5S64 - chains A and F of the 6 polymer chains in the assembly; structure by X-ray diffraction, 2.75 A resolution.

# Chain A
Name: Tubulin alpha-1B chain
From: Bos taurus
UniProtKB: P81947 (TBA1B_BOVIN); residue numbers follow UniProt; this construct covers 1-451
Amino-acid sequence (451 residues; row label = number of the first residue in the row):
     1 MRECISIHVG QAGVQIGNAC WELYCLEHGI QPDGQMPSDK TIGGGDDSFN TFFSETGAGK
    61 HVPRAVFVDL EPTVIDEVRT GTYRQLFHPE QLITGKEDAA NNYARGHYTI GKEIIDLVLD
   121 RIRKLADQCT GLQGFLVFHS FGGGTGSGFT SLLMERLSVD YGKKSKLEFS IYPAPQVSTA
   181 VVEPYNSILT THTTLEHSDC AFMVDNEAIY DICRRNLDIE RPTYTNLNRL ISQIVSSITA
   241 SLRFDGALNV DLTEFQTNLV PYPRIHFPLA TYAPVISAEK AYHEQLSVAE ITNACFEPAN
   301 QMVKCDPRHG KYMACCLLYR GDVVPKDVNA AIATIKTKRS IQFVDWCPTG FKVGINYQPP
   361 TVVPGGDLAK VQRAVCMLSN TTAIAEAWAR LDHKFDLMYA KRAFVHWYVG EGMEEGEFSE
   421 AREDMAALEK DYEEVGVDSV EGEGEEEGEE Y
Not modelled in the structure: 439-451
Ion coordination: Ca2+: D39, T41, G44, E55
Ligand contacts: GTP (guanosine-5'-triphosphate): V9, G10, Q11, A12, Q15, I16, D69, D98, A99, A100, N101, S140, G142, G143, G144, T145, G146, I171, V177, S178, E183, N206, Y224, L227, N228, I231

# Chain F
Name: Tubulin-Tyrosine Ligase
From: Gallus gallus
UniProtKB: E1BQ43 (E1BQ43_CHICK); numbering as in UniProt (aligned over 1-378)
Amino-acid sequence (384 residues; numbered 1 to 384; the number before each row is that of its first residue):
     1 MYTFVVRDEN SSVYAEVSRL LLATGQWKRL RKDNPRFNLM LGERNRLPFG RLGHEPGLVQ
    61 LVNYYRGADK LCRKASLVKL IKTSPELSES CTWFPESYVI YPTNLKTPVA PAQNGIRHLI
   121 NNTRTDEREV FLAAYNRRRE GREGNVWIAK SSAGAKGEGI LISSEASELL DFIDEQGQVH
   181 VIQKYLEKPL LLEPGHRKFD IRSWVLVDHL YNIYLYREGV LRTSSEPYNS ANFQDKTCHL
   241 TNHCIQKEYS KNYGRYEEGN EMFFEEFNQY LMDALNTTLE NSILLQIKHI IRSCLMCIEP
   301 AISTKHLHYQ SFQLFGFDFM VDEELKVWLI EVNGAPACAQ KLYAELCQGI VDVAISSVFP
   361 LADTGQKTSQ PTSIFIKLHH HHHH
Not modelled in the structure: 106-124, 156-158, 363-370, 383-384
Construct notes: expression tag (379-384)
Ion coordination: Mg2+: E331 (together with AMP-PCP)
Ligand contacts: AMP-PCP (ACP; phosphomethylphosphonic acid adenylate ester): K74, I148, K150, A155, Q183, K184, Y185, L186, K198, D200, R202, R222, H239, L240, T241, N242, D318, M320, I330, E331, N333

# Chain A / chain F interface
Pairs across the interface (23):
  Q176(A) - P56(F)
  E207(A) - G53(F)
  E207(A) - H54(F)  salt bridge
  P298(A) - H306(F)
  P298(A) - L307(F)  hydrophobic
  K304(A) - H54(F)
  D306(A) - R66(F)
  D306(A) - L307(F)
  R308(A) - P300(F)  hydrogen bond (side chain-backbone)
  R308(A) - A301(F)  hydrogen bond (side chain-backbone)
  R308(A) - I302(F)
  R308(A) - S303(F)  hydrogen bond (side chain-backbone)
  H309(A) - R66(F)  hydrogen bond (side chain-backbone)
  H309(A) - G67(F)
  H309(A) - A301(F)
  K338(A) - P300(F)
  S340(A) - A301(F)
  E386(A) - G50(F)
  E386(A) - R66(F)  salt bridge
  R390(A) - G50(F)
  R390(A) - H54(F)  hydrogen bond
  H393(A) - R51(F)
  E433(A) - R46(F)  salt bridge
Also at the interface, not in a pair above, chain A (16 interface residues in all): P175, E297, C305
Also at the interface, not in a pair above, chain F (15 interface residues in all): H308

# In short
Chain A and chain F form an interface of 16 and 15 residues respectively; the contacts include 5 hydrogen
bonds and 3 salt bridges. Polar contacts include E207(A)-H54(F), E386(A)-R66(F) and E433(A)-R46(F). Chain A
binds GTP. Ligands of chain F: AMP-PCP.
Here chain A is Tubulin alpha-1B chain (Bos taurus) and chain F is Tubulin-Tyrosine Ligase (Gallus gallus).
Entry 5S64 (Tubulin-Z28870646-complex) was determined by X-ray diffraction, deposited together with 5S4L,
5S4M, 5S4N, 5S4O, 5S4P, 5S4Q and 52 further entries.
